Entry 1Y55 (X-ray diffraction, 1.00 A resolution); this record covers chains X and Y.

# Chain X
Molecule: Avidin-related protein 4/5
From: Gallus gallus
UniProt: P56734 (AVR4_CHICK); residues 1-126 here correspond to UniProt positions 25-150 (UniProt number = residue number + 24)
Amino-acid sequence (126 residues; row label = number of the first residue in the row):
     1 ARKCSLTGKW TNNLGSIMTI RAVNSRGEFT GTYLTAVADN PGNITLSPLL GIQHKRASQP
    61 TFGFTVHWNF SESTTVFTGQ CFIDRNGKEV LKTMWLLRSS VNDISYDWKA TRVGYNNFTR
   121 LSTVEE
Disordered / not traced: 1-2, 123-126
Construct notes: engineered mutation Ser122 (Cys146 in P56734)
Ligand contacts: biotin (BTN): Asn12, Leu14, Ser16, Tyr33, Thr35, Val37, Ala38, Asp39, Trp68, Phe70, Ser71, Ser73, Thr75, Phe77, Trp95, Leu97, Asn116
UniProt features mapped onto this chain:
  - binding site (biotin): Asn12, Ser16, Tyr33, Thr35, Asp39, Ser71, Asn116
  - glycosylation (N-linked (GlcNAc...) asparagine): Asn43, Asn69, Asn117

# Chain Y
Molecule: Avidin-related protein 4/5
From: Gallus gallus
UniProt: P56734 (AVR4_CHICK); residues 201-326 here correspond to UniProt positions 25-150 (UniProt number = residue number - 176)
Amino-acid sequence (126 residues; row label = number of the first residue in the row):
   201 ARKCSLTGKW TNNLGSIMTI RAVNSRGEFT GTYLTAVADN PGNITLSPLL GIQHKRASQP
   261 TFGFTVHWNF SESTTVFTGQ CFIDRNGKEV LKTMWLLRSS VNDISYDWKA TRVGYNNFTR
   321 LSTVEE
Disordered / not traced: 201-202, 323-326
Disulfides: Cys204-Cys281
Construct notes: engineered mutation Ser322 (Cys146 in P56734)
Ligand contacts: biotin (BTN): Asn212, Leu214, Ser216, Tyr233, Thr235, Val237, Ala238, Asp239, Trp268, Phe270, Ser271, Ser273, Thr275, Phe277, Trp295, Leu297, Asn316
UniProt features mapped onto this chain:
  - binding site (biotin): Asn212, Ser216, Tyr233, Thr235, Asp239, Ser271, Asn316
  - glycosylation (N-linked (GlcNAc...) asparagine): Asn243, Asn269, Asn317

# How chain X and chain Y interact
Contacting residue pairs (95; chain X residue first):
  Glu28(X) with Leu250(Y)
  Leu50(X) with Leu250(Y), hydrophobic; Gly251(Y); Ile252(Y), hydrophobic
  Gly51(X) with Leu250(Y)
  Ile52(X) with Leu250(Y), hydrophobic; Thr265(Y); His267(Y)
  Gln53(X) with His267(Y)
  His54(X) with His267(Y); Trp268(Y), hydrogen bond (side chain-backbone); Ser271(Y), hydrogen bond (side chain-backbone); Glu272(Y); Ser273(Y), hydrogen bond (side chain-backbone); Thr274(Y), hydrogen bond
  Ala57(X) with Glu272(Y)
  Gln59(X) with Asn302(Y), hydrogen bond (side chain-backbone)
  Thr61(X) with Glu272(Y), hydrogen bond (side chain-backbone); Ser273(Y); Thr274(Y); Arg298(Y); Ser299(Y); Ser300(Y)
  Phe62(X) with Thr274(Y)
  Gly63(X) with Thr265(Y), hydrogen bond (backbone-side chain); Thr274(Y); Val276(Y)
  Phe64(X) with Thr265(Y), hydrogen bond (backbone-side chain)
  Thr65(X) with Ile252(Y); Gly263(Y), hydrogen bond (side chain-backbone); Phe264(Y), hydrogen bond (side chain-backbone)
  His67(X) with Ile252(Y); Gln253(Y); His254(Y)
  Trp68(X) with His254(Y), hydrogen bond (backbone-side chain)
  Ser71(X) with His254(Y), hydrogen bond (backbone-side chain)
  Glu72(X) with His254(Y); Ala257(Y); Thr261(Y), hydrogen bond (backbone-side chain)
  Ser73(X) with His254(Y), hydrogen bond (backbone-side chain); Thr261(Y)
  Thr74(X) with His254(Y), hydrogen bond; Thr261(Y); Phe262(Y); Gly263(Y); Thr278(Y)
  Val76(X) with Gly263(Y); Val276(Y), hydrophobic; Phe277(Y); Thr278(Y)
  Phe77(X) with Val276(Y)
  Thr78(X) with Thr274(Y); Val276(Y); Leu296(Y); Arg298(Y)
  Gly79(X) with Arg298(Y)
  Gln80(X) with Arg298(Y); Ser299(Y); Ser300(Y), hydrogen bond; Val301(Y)
  Phe82(X) with Arg298(Y); Val301(Y), hydrophobic; Asp303(Y); Ile304(Y); Asp307(Y)
  Lys92(X) with Arg298(Y); Ile304(Y); Asp307(Y)
  Met94(X) with Leu296(Y); Thr311(Y)
  Trp95(X) with Leu296(Y)
  Leu96(X) with Thr278(Y); Met294(Y); Trp295(Y); Leu296(Y), hydrophobic
  Arg98(X) with Thr261(Y); Thr278(Y); Gly279(Y); Gln280(Y); Phe282(Y); Lys292(Y)
  Ser99(X) with Thr261(Y); Gln280(Y)
  Ser100(X) with Thr261(Y); Gln280(Y)
  Val101(X) with Gln280(Y); Phe282(Y), hydrophobic
  Asn102(X) with Gln259(Y), hydrogen bond (backbone-side chain)
  Asp103(X) with Phe282(Y)
  Ile104(X) with Phe282(Y); Val290(Y), hydrophobic; Lys292(Y)
  Asp107(X) with Phe282(Y); Lys292(Y)
  Thr111(X) with Met294(Y)
Other interface residues (no listed pair), chain X (42 interface residues in all): Pro48, Leu49, Arg56, Val90
Other interface residues (no listed pair), chain Y (41 interface residues in all): Glu228, Pro248, Leu249

# Overview
42 residues of chain X face 41 of chain Y across their interface, with 17 hydrogen bonds. Polar contacts
include His54(X)-Trp268(Y), His54(X)-Ser271(Y) and His54(X)-Ser273(Y). Bound to chain X: biotin. Chain Y binds
biotin.
Both chains are Avidin-related protein 4/5 (Gallus gallus). Entry 1Y55 (Crystal structure of the C122S mutant
of E. Coli expressed avidin related protein 4 (AVR4)-biotin complex) was determined by X-ray diffraction,
deposited together with 1Y52 and 1Y53.
